7ZT9 - chains A and E of the 4 polymer chains in the assembly; structure by X-ray diffraction, 2.13 A resolution.

[Chain A]
Protein: Major histocompatibility complex class I-related gene protein
Source organism: Homo sapiens
Reference sequence: Q95460 (HMR1_HUMAN); residues 1-270 here correspond to UniProt positions 23-292 (UniProt number = residue number + 22)
Amino-acid sequence (290 residues; each row starts with the number of its first residue; numbering starts at 0):
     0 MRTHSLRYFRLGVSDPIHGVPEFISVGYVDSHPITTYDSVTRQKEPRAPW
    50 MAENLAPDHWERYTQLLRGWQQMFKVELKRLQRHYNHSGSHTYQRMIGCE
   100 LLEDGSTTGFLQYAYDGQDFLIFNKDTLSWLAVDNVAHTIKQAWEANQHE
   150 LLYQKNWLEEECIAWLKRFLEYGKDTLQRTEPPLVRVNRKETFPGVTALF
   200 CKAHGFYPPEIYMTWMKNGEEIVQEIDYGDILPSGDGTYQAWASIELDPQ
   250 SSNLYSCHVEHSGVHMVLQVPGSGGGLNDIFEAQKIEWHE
Not modelled in the structure: 17-18, 250-251, 270-289
Sequence notes: initiating methionine (0); conflict Ser261 (Cys283 in Q95460); expression tag (271-289)
Swiss-Prot annotation at these positions:
  - binding site (5-(2-oxoethylideneamino)-6-(D-ribitylamino)uracil): Arg9, Ser24, Lys43, Arg94, Tyr152, Gln153
  - binding site (5-(2-oxopropylideneamino)-6-(D-ribitylamino)uracil): Arg9, Ser24, Lys43, Arg94, Tyr152, Gln153
  - binding site (7-hydroxy-6-methyl-8-(1-D-ribityl)lumazine): Arg9, Ser24, Lys43, Arg94, Tyr152, Gln153
  - binding site (8-(9H-purin-6-yl)-2-oxa-8-azabicyclo[3.3.1]nona-3,6-diene-4,6-dicarbaldehyde): Arg9, Lys43, His58, Arg94
  - binding site (2-amino-4-oxopteridine-6-carbaldehyde): Lys43
  - binding site (pyridoxal): Lys43
  - glycosylation: Asn85 (N-linked (GlcNAc...) asparagine)
Cystine bridges: Cys98-Cys161, Cys200-Cys256
Covalent attachments: 4-methylbenzoic acid (4MA) linked to Lys43
Ligand contacts: 4-methylbenzoic acid (4MA): Tyr7, Phe8, Arg9, Ser24, Thr34, Tyr62, Leu66, Trp69, Arg94, Ile96
What the authors report for this chain:
  - mutagenesis - E76Q/E149Q (KD = 0.6 uM): unchanged binding to AF7 TCR
  - mutagenesis - E76Q/E149Q: decreased binding to E8 TRBV6-1 TCR

[Chain E]
Protein: TCR beta
Source organism: Homo sapiens
Amino-acid sequence (262 residues; row label = number of the first residue in the row):
     1 NAGVTQTPKFQVLKTGQSMTLQCAQDMNHNYMYWYRQDPGMGLRLIYYSA
    51 SEGTTDKGEVPNGYNVSRSTTEDFPLRLLSAAPSQTSVYFCASSNREYSP
   101 LHFGNGTRLTVTEDLNKVFPPEVAVFEPSEAEISHTQKATLVCLATGFYP
   151 DHVELSWWVNGKEVHSGVCTDPQPLKEQPALNDSRYALSSRLRVSATFWQ
   201 DPRNHFRCQVQFYGLSENDEWTQDRAKPVTQIVSAEAWGRADAAAGAAEQ
   251 KLISEEDLNGAA
Not modelled in the structure: 1, 243-262
Cystine bridges: Cys23-Cys91, Cys143-Cys208

[How chain A and chain E interact]
Residue-residue contacts (24):
  Arg41(A) with Gly53(E), hydrogen bond (side chain-backbone)
  Arg61(A) with Tyr48(E), hydrogen bond
  Gln64(A) with Tyr48(E); Ala50(E); Thr54(E), hydrogen bond; Thr55(E); Asp56(E)
  Leu65(A) with Tyr31(E); Glu97(E)
  Arg67(A) with Ser51(E); Thr54(E), hydrogen bond
  Gly68(A) with Ala50(E)
  Trp69(A) with Glu97(E), hydrogen bond
  Gln71(A) with Asn30(E); Ser51(E); Glu52(E)
  Met72(A) with Asn30(E); Asn95(E); Arg96(E); Glu97(E)
  Glu76(A) with Arg96(E), salt bridge
  Glu149(A) with Arg96(E), salt bridge; Tyr98(E), hydrogen bond
  Tyr152(A) with Tyr98(E), hydrophobic
Interface residues without a listed pair, chain A (13 interface residues in all): Gln153

[Summary]
Chain A and chain E form an interface of 13 and 14 residues respectively; the contacts include 6 hydrogen
bonds and 2 salt bridges. Among the polar pairs are Glu76(A)-Arg96(E), Glu149(A)-Arg96(E) and
Arg41(A)-Gly53(E). The paper reports that E76Q/E149Q of chain A reduce binding to E8 TRBV6-1 TCR; E76Q/E149Q
of chain A leave binding to AF7 TCR unchanged.
Chain A is Major histocompatibility complex class I-related gene protein and chain E is TCR beta, both from
Homo sapiens; the structure, Structure of E8 TCR in complex in human MR1 bound to 4FBA, was determined by
X-ray diffraction, deposited together with 7ZT2, 7ZT3, 7ZT4, 7ZT5, 7ZT7 and 7ZT8.
